PDB entry 7NVK | X-ray diffraction, 2.65 A resolution | chain AAA

# Chain AAA
Protein: Ubiquitin-like modifier-activating enzyme 5, Ubiquitin-fold modifier-conjugating enzyme 1
Organism: Homo sapiens
Reference sequence: chimeric construct of Q9GZZ9, Q9Y3C8: residues 1-58 from Q9GZZ9 (UBA5_HUMAN) positions 347-404 (UniProt number = residue number + 346); residues 59-225 from Q9Y3C8 positions 1-167 (UniProt number = residue number - 58)
Amino-acid sequence (226 residues; numbered 0 to 225; the number before each row is that of its first residue; numbering starts at 0):
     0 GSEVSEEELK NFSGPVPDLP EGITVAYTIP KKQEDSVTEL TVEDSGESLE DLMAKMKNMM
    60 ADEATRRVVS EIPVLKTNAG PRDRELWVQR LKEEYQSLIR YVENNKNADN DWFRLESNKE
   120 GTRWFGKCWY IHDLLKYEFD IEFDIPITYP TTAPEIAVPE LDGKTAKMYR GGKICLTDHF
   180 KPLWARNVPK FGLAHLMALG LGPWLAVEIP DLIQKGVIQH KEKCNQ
Disordered / not traced: 0-35, 219-225
Sequence notes: expression tag (0)
UniProt features mapped onto this chain:
  - region: S1 to K31 (Linker)
  - motif: D43 to M58 (UFC1-binding sequence (UFC))
  - modified residue (Phosphoserine): S12, S47
  - active site: C174 (Glycyl thioester intermediate)
  - cross-link: K180 (Glycyl lysine isopeptide (Lys-Gly) (interchain with G-Cter in UFM1))
From the paper describing this entry:
  - mutagenesis - Y26F: unchanged catalytic activity
  - mutagenesis - Y26A: unchanged binding to UFC1
  - mutagenesis - Y26A, Y26E: decreased catalytic activity on transfer

# In short
Curated annotation (UniProt) lists active-site residue C174. From the paper: Y26A and Y26E reduce catalytic
activity on transfer; Y26F leaves catalytic activity unchanged.
Chain AAA is Ubiquitin-like modifier-activating enzyme 5, Ubiquitin-fold modifier-conjugating enzyme 1 (Homo
sapiens); the structure, Crystal structure of UBA5 fragment fused to the N-terminus of UFC1, was determined by
X-ray diffraction, deposited together with 7NVJ and 7NW1.
